9E2W - chains 4 and F of the 15 polymer chains in the assembly; structure by electron microscopy, 3.30 A resolution.

# Chain 4
Name: DNA replication licensing factor MCM4
Organism: Saccharomyces cerevisiae W303
Notes: EC 3.6.4.12
Reference sequence: P30665 (MCM4_YEAST); the author numbering skips numbers that UniProt does not, so the offset changes along the chain: 1-175 = UniProt 1-175; 340-1097 = UniProt 176-933
Chain sequence (933 residues; row label = number of the first residue in the row; note: 164 numbers in that range are skipped by the numbering (no residue carries them; nothing is unmodelled there)):
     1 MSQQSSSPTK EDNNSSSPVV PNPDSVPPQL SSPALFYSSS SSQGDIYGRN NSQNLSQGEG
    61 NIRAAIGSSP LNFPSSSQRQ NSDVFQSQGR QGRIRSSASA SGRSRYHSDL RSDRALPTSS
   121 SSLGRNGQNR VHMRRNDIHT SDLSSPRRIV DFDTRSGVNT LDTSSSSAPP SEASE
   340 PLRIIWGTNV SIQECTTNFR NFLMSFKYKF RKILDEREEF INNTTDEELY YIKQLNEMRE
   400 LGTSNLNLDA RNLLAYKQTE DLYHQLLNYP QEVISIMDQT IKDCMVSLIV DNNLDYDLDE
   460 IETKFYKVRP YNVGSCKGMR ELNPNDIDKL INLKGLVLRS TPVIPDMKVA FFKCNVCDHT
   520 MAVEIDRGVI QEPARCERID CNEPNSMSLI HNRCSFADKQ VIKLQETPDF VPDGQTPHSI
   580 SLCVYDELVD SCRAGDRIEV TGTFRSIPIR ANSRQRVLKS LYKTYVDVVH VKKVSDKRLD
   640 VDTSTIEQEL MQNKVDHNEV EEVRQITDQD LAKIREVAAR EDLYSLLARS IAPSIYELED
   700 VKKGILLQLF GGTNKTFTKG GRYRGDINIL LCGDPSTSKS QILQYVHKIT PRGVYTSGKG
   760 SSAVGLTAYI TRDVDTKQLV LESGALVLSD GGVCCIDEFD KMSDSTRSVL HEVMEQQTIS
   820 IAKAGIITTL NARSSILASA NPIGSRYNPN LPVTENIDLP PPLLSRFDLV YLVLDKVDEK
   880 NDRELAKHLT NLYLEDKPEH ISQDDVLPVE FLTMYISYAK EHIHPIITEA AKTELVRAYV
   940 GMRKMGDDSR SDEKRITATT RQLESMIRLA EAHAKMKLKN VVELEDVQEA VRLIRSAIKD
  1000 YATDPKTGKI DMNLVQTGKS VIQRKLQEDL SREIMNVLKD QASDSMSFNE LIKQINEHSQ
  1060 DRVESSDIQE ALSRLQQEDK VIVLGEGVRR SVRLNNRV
Disordered / not traced: 1-174, 634-664, 893-902, 946-952, 1001-1097
Ion coordination: Zn2+: Cys513, Cys516, Cys535, Cys540; Mg2+: Ser739, Asp796 (together with ATP)
Ligand contacts:
  - ATP (adenosine-5'-triphosphate), molecule 1: Ser693, Ile694, Tyr695, Pro734, Ser735, Thr736, Ser737, Lys738, Ser739, Gln740, Asn840, Leu884, His887, Leu888
  - ATP, molecule 2: Glu814, Arg865, Thr959, Arg960, Glu963
Curated features (UniProtKB/Swiss-Prot):
  - motif: Ser864 to Asp867 (Arginine finger)
  - binding site (ATP): Gly732 to Ser739
  - modified residue (Phosphoserine): Ser52, Ser56, Ser69

# Chain F
Molecule: Leading strand DNA template
Sequence (48 nucleotides; numbered 15 to 62; the number before each row is that of its first residue):
    15 TCGTGCTGAG TGATATCTGC TTTGGGTGGG TGGGTGGGTT GAGGCAAT

# Chain 4 / chain F interface
Pairs across the interface - 5 pairs, chain 4 then chain F:
  Asn611(4) - DT36(F)  phosphate contact
  Asn611(4) - DT37(F)  hydrogen bond to the phosphate
  Lys776(4) - DT49(F)  base contact
  Lys776(4) - DG51(F)  salt bridge to the phosphate
  Gln777(4) - DT49(F)  base contact
Interface residues without a listed pair, chain 4 (5 interface residues in all): Arg534, Arg613
Interface residues without a listed pair, chain F (5 interface residues in all): DA27

# Overview
Chain 4 and chain F each contribute 5 residues to their interface; the contacts include 1 hydrogen bond and 1
salt bridge. Among the polar pairs are Asn611(4)-DT37(F) and Lys776(4)-DG51(F). Bound to chain 4: ATP. From
UniProt: 8 ATP-binding residues on chain 4.
Here chain 4 is DNA replication licensing factor MCM4 (Saccharomyces cerevisiae W303) and chain F is Leading
strand DNA template. Entry 9E2W (Cryo-EM structure of yeast CMG helicase stalled at G4-containing DNA
template, state 1) was determined by electron microscopy (same publication as 9E2Y, 9E2Z and 9E2X).
